7DKE - chains A and B; structure by X-ray diffraction, 1.91 A resolution.

# Chain A (and B)
Protein: Dipeptidyl-peptidase
From: Stenotrophomonas maltophilia (strain R551-3)
Notes: EC 3.4.14.-; chain B of this document is another copy of the same molecule, construct and numbering; everything in this record applies to it too
UniProt: B4SLK2 (B4SLK2_STRM5); residues 1-720 here = UniProt positions 1-720
Chain sequence (720 residues; row label = number of the first residue in the row):
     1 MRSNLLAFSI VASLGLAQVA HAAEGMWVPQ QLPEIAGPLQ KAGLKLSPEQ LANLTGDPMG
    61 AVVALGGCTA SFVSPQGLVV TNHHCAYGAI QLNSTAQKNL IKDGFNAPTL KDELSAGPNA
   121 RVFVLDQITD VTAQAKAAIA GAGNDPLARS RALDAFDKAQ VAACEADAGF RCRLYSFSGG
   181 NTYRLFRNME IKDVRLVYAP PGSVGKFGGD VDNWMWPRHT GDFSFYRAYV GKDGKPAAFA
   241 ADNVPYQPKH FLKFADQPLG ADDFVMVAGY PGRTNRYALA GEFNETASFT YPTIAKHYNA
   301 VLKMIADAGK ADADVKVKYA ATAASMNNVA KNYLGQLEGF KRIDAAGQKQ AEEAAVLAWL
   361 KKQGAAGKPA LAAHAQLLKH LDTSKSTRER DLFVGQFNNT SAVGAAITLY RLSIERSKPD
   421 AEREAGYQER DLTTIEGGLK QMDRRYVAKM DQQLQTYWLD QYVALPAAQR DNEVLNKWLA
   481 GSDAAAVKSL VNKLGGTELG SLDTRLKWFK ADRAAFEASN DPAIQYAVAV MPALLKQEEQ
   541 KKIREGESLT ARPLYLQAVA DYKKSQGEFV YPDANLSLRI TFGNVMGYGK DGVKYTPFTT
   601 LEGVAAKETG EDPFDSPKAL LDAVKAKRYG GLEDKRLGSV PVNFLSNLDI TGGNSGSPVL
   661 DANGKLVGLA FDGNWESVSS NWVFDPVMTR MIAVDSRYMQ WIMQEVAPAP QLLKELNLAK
Disordered / not traced: 1-22, 720
Disulfides: Cys68-Cys85, Cys164-Cys172
Ligand contacts: phenylalanine / tyrosine: His84, Lys206, Gly209, Asn213, Trp214, Arg218, Asp222, Asn328, Ile650, Thr651, Gly652, Gly653, Asn654, Ser655, Phe671, Asp672, Gly673, Ser677
What the authors report for this chain:
  - specificity-determining residues: Gly673 (proposed by the authors, not directly observed)
  - mutagenesis - R218A: abolished catalytic activity
  - mutagenesis - R218K, R218Q, T220A, F671A: decreased catalytic activity
  - mutagenesis - K206A: unchanged catalytic activity

# Interface between chain A and chain B
Pairs across the interface (30; chain A residue first):
  Trp216(A) with Gly592(B), hydrogen bond (side chain-backbone)
  Pro217(A) with Asp591(B)
  His219(A) with Asp591(B), salt bridge
  Asp591(A) with Pro217(B); His219(B), salt bridge; Thr599(B); Thr600(B), hydrogen bond; Gly603(B)
  Gly592(A) with Trp216(B), hydrogen bond (backbone-side chain); Tyr595(B); Thr596(B), hydrogen bond (backbone-backbone); Phe598(B); Thr599(B)
  Val593(A) with Pro217(B), hydrophobic; Val593(B), hydrophobic; Lys594(B); Tyr595(B), hydrophobic; Thr596(B)
  Lys594(A) with Val593(B); Lys594(B), hydrogen bond (backbone-backbone); Thr596(B)
  Tyr595(A) with Gly592(B)
  Thr596(A) with Gly592(B), hydrogen bond (backbone-backbone); Val593(B); Lys594(B)
  Phe598(A) with Gly592(B)
  Thr599(A) with Asp591(B); Gly592(B)
  Thr600(A) with Asp591(B), hydrogen bond
  Gly603(A) with Asp591(B)

# In short
The chain A/chain B interface involves 13 residues from each chain, with 7 hydrogen bonds and 2 salt bridges.
Polar contacts include His219(A)-Asp591(B), Trp216(A)-Gly592(B) and Asp591(A)-Thr600(B). The paper reports
that R218K, R218Q and T220A of chain A, among others, reduce catalytic activity; the specificity determinant
Gly673(A); 6 substitutions were tested in all.
Chain A and chain B are both Dipeptidyl-peptidase (Stenotrophomonas maltophilia (strain R551-3)); the
structure, Stenotrophomonas maltophilia DPP7 in complex with Phe-Tyr, was determined by X-ray diffraction,
deposited together with 7DKB and 7DKD.
